2ZDV - chains H and I of the 3 polymer chains in the assembly; structure by X-ray diffraction, 1.72 A resolution.

Chain H:
Molecule: Thrombin Heavy Chain
From: Homo sapiens
Notes: EC 3.4.21.5
UniProtKB: P00734 (THRB_HUMAN); the construct lacks a stretch of the UniProt sequence and is renumbered around it, so the offset changes along the chain: 16-36 = UniProt 364-384; 37-60 = UniProt 386-409; 61-77 = UniProt 419-435; 78-97 = UniProt 437-456; 7 more segments
Sequence (259 residues; row label = number of the first residue in the row; note: 1 number in that range is skipped by the numbering (no residue carries it; nothing is unmodelled there); a row labelled like 60A-60I holds insertion residues (60A, then the next letters in order)):
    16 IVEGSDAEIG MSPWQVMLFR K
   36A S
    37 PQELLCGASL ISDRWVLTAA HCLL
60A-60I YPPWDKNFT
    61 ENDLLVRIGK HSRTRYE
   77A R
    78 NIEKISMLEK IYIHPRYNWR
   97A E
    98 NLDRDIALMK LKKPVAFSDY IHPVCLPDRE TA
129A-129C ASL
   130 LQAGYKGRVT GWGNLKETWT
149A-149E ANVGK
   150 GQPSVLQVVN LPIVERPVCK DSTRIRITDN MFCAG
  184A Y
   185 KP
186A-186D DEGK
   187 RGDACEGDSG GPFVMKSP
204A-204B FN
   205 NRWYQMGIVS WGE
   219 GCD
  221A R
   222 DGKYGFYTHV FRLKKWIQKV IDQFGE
Unresolved in the structure: 148-149, 149A-149E, 150, 247
Curated features (UniProtKB/Swiss-Prot):
  - region: Ala-183 to Val-200 (High affinity receptor-binding region which is also known as the TP508 peptide)
  - active site (Charge relay system): His-57, Asp-102, Ser-195
  - glycosylation: Asn-60G (N-linked (GlcNAc...) (complex) asparagine)
Disulfides: Cys-42/Cys-58, Cys-168/Cys-182, Cys-191/Cys-220
Small-molecule neighbours: 37U (D-phenylalanyl-N-(3-fluorobenzyl)-L-prolinamide): His-57, Tyr-60A, Trp-60D, Glu-97A, Asn-98, Leu-99, Ile-174, Asp-189, Ala-190, Cys-191, Glu-192, Ser-195, Val-213, Ser-214, Trp-215, Gly-216, Glu-217, Gly-219, Cys-220, Gly-226, Phe-227

Chain I:
Molecule: Hirudin variant-1
UniProtKB: P01050 (ITH1_HIRME); residues 54-64 here = UniProt positions 54-64
Sequence (11 residues; each row starts with the number of its first residue):
    54 GDFEEIPEEY L
Modified residues: Tyr-63 (o-sulfo-l-tyrosine; TYS)

Chain H / chain I interface:
Pairs across the interface (22):
  Phe-34(H) with Phe-56(I), hydrophobic
  Gln-38(H) with Glu-57(I); Glu-58(I); Ile-59(I)
  Leu-40(H) with Phe-56(I)
  Leu-65(H) with Ile-59(I), hydrophobic; Tyr-63(I)
  Arg-67(H) with Ile-59(I)
  Arg-73(H) with Asp-55(I), salt bridge; Phe-56(I)
  Thr-74(H) with Asp-55(I); Phe-56(I); Glu-57(I), hydrogen bond (backbone-backbone)
  Arg-75(H) with Glu-57(I)
  Tyr-76(H) with Glu-57(I), hydrogen bond (backbone-side chain); Glu-58(I); Pro-60(I); Tyr-63(I)
  Glu-80(H) with Tyr-63(I)
  Lys-81(H) with Tyr-63(I)
  Ile-82(H) with Ile-59(I), hydrophobic; Tyr-63(I)
Other interface residues (no listed pair), chain H (16 interface residues in all): Met-32, Lys-36, Glu-39, Met-84
Other interface residues (no listed pair), chain I (9 interface residues in all): Gly-54, Leu-64

In short:
The interface between chain H and chain I involves 16 residues on one side and 9 on the other, with 2 hydrogen
bonds and 1 salt bridge. Polar pairs include Arg-73(H)/Asp-55(I), Tyr-76(H)/Glu-57(I) and Thr-74(H)/Glu-57(I).
Bound to chain H: compound 37U.
Here chain H is Thrombin Heavy Chain (Homo sapiens) and chain I is Hirudin variant-1. Entry 2ZDV (Exploring
Thrombin S1 pocket) was determined by X-ray diffraction.
